Entry 3IVS (X-ray diffraction, 2.24 A resolution); this record covers chains A and B.

Chain A (and B):
Protein: Homocitrate synthase, mitochondrial
From: Schizosaccharomyces pombe
Notes: EC 2.3.3.14; fragment: Homocitrate Synthase Lys4; chain B of this document is another copy of the same molecule, construct and numbering; everything in this record applies to it too
UniProtKB: Q9Y823 (HOSM_SCHPO); residue numbers follow UniProt; this construct covers 1-418
Sequence (423 residues; numbered -4 to 418; the number before each row is that of its first residue; numbers below 1 keep their minus sign (Gly-4 is residue -4)):
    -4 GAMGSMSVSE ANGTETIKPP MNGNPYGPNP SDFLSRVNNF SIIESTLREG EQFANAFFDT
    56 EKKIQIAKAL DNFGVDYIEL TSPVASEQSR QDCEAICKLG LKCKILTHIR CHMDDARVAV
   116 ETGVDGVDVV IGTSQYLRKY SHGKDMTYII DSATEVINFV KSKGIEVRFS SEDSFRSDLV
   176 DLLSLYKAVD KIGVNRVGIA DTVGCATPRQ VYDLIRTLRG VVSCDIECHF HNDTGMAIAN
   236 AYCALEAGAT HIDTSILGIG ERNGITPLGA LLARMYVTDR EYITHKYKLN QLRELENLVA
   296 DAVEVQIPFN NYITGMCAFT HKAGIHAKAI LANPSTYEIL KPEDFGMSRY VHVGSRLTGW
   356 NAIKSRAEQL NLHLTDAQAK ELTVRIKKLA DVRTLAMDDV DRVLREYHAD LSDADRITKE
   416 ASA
Unresolved in the structure: -4 to 23, 129-141, 370-372, 386, 405-418 (chain B: -4 to 23, 129-141, 370-372, 385-390, 405-418)
Modified positions: Mse-2, Mse1, Mse16 (selenomethionine); Mse108, Mse231, Mse270, Mse311, Mse342, Mse392 (selenomethionine; parent Met)
Construct notes: expression tag (-4 to 0)
Ion coordination: Co2+: Glu44, His224, His226; Mg2+ near Glu222 (its only coordinating residue here)
Curated features (UniProtKB/Swiss-Prot):
  - active site: His321 (Proton acceptor)
  - binding site (2-oxoglutarate): Arg43, Glu44, His103, Arg163, Ser165, Thr197, His224, His226
  - binding site (L-lysine): Glu44, Asp123, Thr197
  - binding site (Zn(2+)): Glu44, His224, His226
  - mutagenesis: Arg43 (R43A/K/Q: Abolishes the catalytic activity), Gln47 (Q47A: Abolishes the catalytic activity), Glu74 (E74A: Abolishes the catalytic activity; E74Q: Results in a moderate decrease in the turnover number and a slight increase in the Km value for each substrate), His103 (H103A: Substantially impairs catalytic efficiency), Asp123 (D123N: Does not affect the catalytic activity but impairs L-lysine inhibition), Arg163 (R163A/Q: Abolishes the catalytic activity; R163K: Severely diminishes affinity for 2-oxoglutarate and substantially impairs catalytic efficiency), Ser165 (S165A: Results in a moderate decrease in catalytic efficiency), Glu167 (E167A/Q: Abolishes the catalytic activity), Thr197 (T197A: Exhibits a 25-fold decrease in catalytic efficiency; T197S: Results in a modest decrease in catalytic efficiency; T197V: Abolishes the catalytic activity), Glu222 (E222Q: Does not affect the catalytic activity but impairs L-lysine inhibition), Arg288 (R288K: Does not affect the catalytic activity but impairs L-lysine inhibition), Tyr332 (Y332A: Abolishes the catalytic activity; Y332F: Results in a decrease in catalytic efficiency), 1 further mutagenesis entry in UniProt
What the authors report for this chain:
  - Co2+ coordination: Glu44, His224, His226
  - mutagenesis - Q47A, E74Q, H103A, R163K, S165A (7-fold), T197A (25-fold), T197S, H321A (200-fold), Y332F: decreased catalytic activity
  - mutagenesis - R43A, R43K, R43Q, E74A, R163A, R163Q, E167A, E167Q, T197V, Y332A: abolished catalytic activity
  - mutagenesis - S165A, T197S: decreased growth in response to lysine deficient media
  - catalytic residues: Arg43, Gln47, Glu167 (proposed by the authors, not directly observed)
  - mutagenesis - R43A, R43K, R43Q, Q47A, E74A, E167A, E167Q, Y332A, Y332F: abolished growth in response to lysine-deficient media

Interface between chain A and chain B:
Pairs across the interface (174):
  Arg43(A) - Ala324(B)  hydrogen bond (side chain-backbone)
  Glu46(A) - Lys317(B)  hydrogen bond (backbone-side chain)
  Glu46(A) - His321(B)  salt bridge
  Gln47(A) - Lys317(B)
  Gln47(A) - His321(B)
  Gln47(A) - Ala324(B)
  Gln47(A) - Ile325(B)
  Phe48(A) - Phe304(B)  hydrophobic
  Phe48(A) - Cys312(B)  hydrophobic
  Phe48(A) - Lys317(B)  hydrogen bond (backbone-side chain)
  Ala49(A) - Thr315(B)
  Ala49(A) - Lys317(B)
  Ala49(A) - Val348(B)
  Asn50(A) - Arg351(B)
  Ala51(A) - Lys317(B)  hydrogen bond (backbone-side chain)
  Ala51(A) - His321(B)
  Phe52(A) - Lys317(B)
  Phe52(A) - Gly349(B)
  Phe52(A) - Ser350(B)
  Phe52(A) - Arg351(B)
  Ala80(A) - Ile320(B)
  Ser81(A) - Ile320(B)
  Ser84(A) - Ile320(B)
  His103(A) - Lys323(B)
  His103(A) - Ala324(B)
  Arg105(A) - Leu326(B)
  Val125(A) - Leu326(B)
  Ile126(A) - Leu326(B)
  Gly127(A) - Leu326(B)
  Glu167(A) - Ile325(B)
  Glu167(A) - Leu326(B)  hydrogen bond (side chain-backbone)
  Glu167(A) - Ala327(B)  hydrogen bond (side chain-backbone)
  Glu167(A) - Tyr332(B)  hydrogen bond
  Asp168(A) - Tyr332(B)
  Arg171(A) - Thr331(B)  hydrogen bond (side chain-backbone)
  Arg171(A) - Tyr332(B)
  Thr197(A) - Tyr332(B)
  Val198(A) - Tyr332(B)  hydrophobic
  Val198(A) - Ile334(B)
  Cys200(A) - Arg269(B)  hydrogen bond (backbone-side chain)
  Cys200(A) - Ile334(B)  hydrophobic
  Ala201(A) - Arg269(B)
  Thr202(A) - Tyr237(B)
  Thr202(A) - Arg269(B)
  Pro203(A) - Pro203(B)  hydrophobic
  Pro203(A) - Ala234(B)  hydrophobic
  Arg204(A) - Tyr207(B)  hydrogen bond
  Arg204(A) - Glu241(B)  salt bridge
  Tyr207(A) - Arg204(B)  hydrogen bond
  Asn227(A) - Tyr307(B)  hydrogen bond
  Asp228(A) - Tyr307(B)
  Asp228(A) - Ile334(B)
  Thr229(A) - Ile233(B)
  Thr229(A) - Arg269(B)  hydrogen bond
  Thr229(A) - Val272(B)
  Gly230(A) - Ile233(B)
  Gly230(A) - Tyr307(B)
  Mse231(A) - Ile233(B)  hydrophobic
  Mse231(A) - Ala234(B)
  Ile233(A) - Thr229(B)
  Ile233(A) - Gly230(B)
  Ile233(A) - Mse231(B)  hydrophobic
  Ala234(A) - Pro203(B)  hydrophobic
  Ala234(A) - Mse231(B)
  Ala234(A) - Ala234(B)  hydrophobic
  Tyr237(A) - Thr202(B)
  Glu241(A) - Arg204(B)  salt bridge
  Leu252(A) - Asn305(B)  hydrogen bond (backbone-side chain)
  Glu256(A) - His316(B)  salt bridge
  Glu256(A) - Lys317(B)  hydrogen bond (side chain-backbone)
  Glu256(A) - Pro329(B)
  Arg257(A) - Asn305(B)
  Arg257(A) - Cys312(B)  hydrogen bond (backbone-side chain)
  Arg257(A) - Ala313(B)
  Arg257(A) - Thr315(B)  hydrogen bond (backbone-backbone)
  Arg257(A) - His316(B)
  Arg257(A) - Tyr332(B)
  Arg257(A) - Tyr345(B)
  Asn258(A) - Asn305(B)  hydrogen bond (backbone-side chain)
  Asn258(A) - Tyr307(B)
  Asn258(A) - Cys312(B)
  Arg269(A) - Cys200(B)  hydrogen bond (side chain-backbone)
  Arg269(A) - Ala201(B)
  Arg269(A) - Thr202(B)
  Arg269(A) - Thr229(B)  hydrogen bond
  Val272(A) - Thr229(B)
  Glu299(A) - Arg351(B)  salt bridge
  Glu299(A) - Ala391(B)
  Glu299(A) - Mse392(B)  hydrogen bond (backbone-backbone)
  Val300(A) - Phe304(B)  hydrophobic
  Val300(A) - Mse392(B)
  Gln301(A) - Gln301(B)  hydrogen bond
  Gln301(A) - Pro303(B)
  Gln301(A) - Phe304(B)
  Gln301(A) - Asp393(B)
  Gln301(A) - Arg397(B)
  Pro303(A) - Gln301(B)
  Pro303(A) - Pro303(B)  hydrophobic
  Pro303(A) - Phe304(B)  hydrophobic
  Pro303(A) - Asn305(B)
  Phe304(A) - Phe48(B)  hydrophobic
  Phe304(A) - Val300(B)  hydrophobic
  Phe304(A) - Gln301(B)
  Phe304(A) - Pro303(B)  hydrophobic
  Asn305(A) - Leu252(B)  hydrogen bond (side chain-backbone)
  Asn305(A) - Arg257(B)
  Asn305(A) - Asn258(B)  hydrogen bond (side chain-backbone)
  Asn305(A) - Pro303(B)
  Tyr307(A) - Asn227(B)  hydrogen bond
  Tyr307(A) - Asp228(B)
  Tyr307(A) - Gly230(B)
  Tyr307(A) - Asn258(B)
  Cys312(A) - Phe48(B)  hydrophobic
  Cys312(A) - Arg257(B)  hydrogen bond (side chain-backbone)
  Cys312(A) - Asn258(B)
  Ala313(A) - Arg257(B)
  Thr315(A) - Ala49(B)
  Thr315(A) - Arg257(B)  hydrogen bond (backbone-backbone)
  His316(A) - Glu256(B)  salt bridge
  His316(A) - Arg257(B)
  Lys317(A) - Glu46(B)  hydrogen bond (side chain-backbone)
  Lys317(A) - Gln47(B)
  Lys317(A) - Phe48(B)  hydrogen bond (side chain-backbone)
  Lys317(A) - Ala49(B)
  Lys317(A) - Ala51(B)  hydrogen bond (side chain-backbone)
  Lys317(A) - Phe52(B)
  Lys317(A) - Glu256(B)  hydrogen bond (backbone-side chain)
  Ile320(A) - Ala80(B)
  Ile320(A) - Ser81(B)
  Ile320(A) - Ser84(B)
  His321(A) - Glu46(B)  salt bridge
  His321(A) - Gln47(B)
  His321(A) - Ala51(B)
  Lys323(A) - His103(B)
  Ala324(A) - Arg43(B)  hydrogen bond (backbone-side chain)
  Ala324(A) - Gln47(B)
  Ala324(A) - His103(B)
  Ile325(A) - Gln47(B)
  Ile325(A) - Glu167(B)
  Leu326(A) - Arg105(B)
  Leu326(A) - Val125(B)
  Leu326(A) - Ile126(B)
  Leu326(A) - Gly127(B)
  Leu326(A) - Glu167(B)  hydrogen bond (backbone-side chain)
  Ala327(A) - Glu167(B)  hydrogen bond (backbone-side chain)
  Pro329(A) - Glu256(B)
  Thr331(A) - Arg171(B)  hydrogen bond (backbone-side chain)
  Tyr332(A) - Glu167(B)  hydrogen bond
  Tyr332(A) - Asp168(B)
  Tyr332(A) - Arg171(B)
  Tyr332(A) - Thr197(B)
  Tyr332(A) - Val198(B)  hydrophobic
  Tyr332(A) - Arg257(B)
  Ile334(A) - Val198(B)
  Ile334(A) - Cys200(B)  hydrophobic
  Ile334(A) - Asp228(B)
  Leu335(A) - Asp228(B)
  Tyr345(A) - Arg257(B)
  Val348(A) - Ala49(B)
  Ser350(A) - Phe52(B)
  Arg351(A) - Asn50(B)  hydrogen bond (side chain-backbone)
  Arg351(A) - Phe52(B)
  Arg351(A) - Ala297(B)
  Arg351(A) - Glu299(B)  salt bridge
  Val387(A) - Lys383(B)
  Ala391(A) - Glu299(B)
  Mse392(A) - Ala49(B)  hydrophobic
  Mse392(A) - Asn50(B)
  Mse392(A) - Glu299(B)  hydrogen bond (backbone-backbone)
  Mse392(A) - Val300(B)
  Asp393(A) - Gln301(B)
  Asp394(A) - Gln301(B)
  Asp394(A) - Arg397(B)  salt bridge
  Arg397(A) - Ala391(B)
Also at the interface, not in a pair above, chain A (87 interface residues in all): Gly199, Cys238, Gly253, Ile254, Ala265, Ala268, Ile302, Ala322, Glu333, Gly349, Arg388
Also at the interface, not in a pair above, chain B (88 interface residues in all): Gly199, Cys238, Gly253, Ile254, Ala265, Ala268, Val298, Ala322, Glu333, Leu335, Leu384, Asp394

In short:
87 residues of chain A face 88 of chain B across their interface, with 38 hydrogen bonds and 9 salt bridges.
Polar pairs include Glu46(A)-His321(B), Arg204(A)-Glu241(B) and Glu256(A)-His316(B). From the paper: catalytic
residues Arg43(A), Gln47(A) and Glu167(A); R43A, R43K and R43Q of chain A, among others, abolish catalytic
activity; 19 substitutions were tested in all.
Both chains are Homocitrate synthase, mitochondrial (Schizosaccharomyces pombe). Entry 3IVS (Homocitrate
Synthase Lys4) was determined by X-ray diffraction, deposited together with 3IVT and 3IVU.
